Entry 9QQN (X-ray diffraction, 2.55 A resolution); this record covers chains A and D of the 4 polymer chains in the assembly.

[Chain A]
Protein: Pre-glycoprotein polyprotein GP complex
From: Mammarenavirus juninense
UniProtKB: C1K9J9 (C1K9J9_JUNIN); residues 1-416 here = UniProt positions 1-416
Chain sequence (454 residues; row label = number of the first residue in the row):
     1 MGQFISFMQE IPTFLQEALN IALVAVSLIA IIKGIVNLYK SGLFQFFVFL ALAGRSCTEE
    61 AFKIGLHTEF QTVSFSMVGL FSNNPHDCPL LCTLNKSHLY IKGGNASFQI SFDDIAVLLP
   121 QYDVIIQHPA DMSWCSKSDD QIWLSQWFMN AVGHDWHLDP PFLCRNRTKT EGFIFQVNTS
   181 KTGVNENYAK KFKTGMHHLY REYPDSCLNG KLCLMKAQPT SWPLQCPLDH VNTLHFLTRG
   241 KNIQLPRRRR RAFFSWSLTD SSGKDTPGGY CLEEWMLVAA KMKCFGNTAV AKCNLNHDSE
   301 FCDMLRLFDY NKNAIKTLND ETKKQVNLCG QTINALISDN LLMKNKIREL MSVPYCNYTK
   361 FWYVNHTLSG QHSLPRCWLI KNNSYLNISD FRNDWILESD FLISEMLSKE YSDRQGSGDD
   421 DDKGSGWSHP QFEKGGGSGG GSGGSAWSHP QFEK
Disordered / not traced: 1-59, 243-454
Disulfide bonds: Cys92-Cys226, Cys135-Cys164, Cys207-Cys213
Covalently attached groups: glycan linked to Asn95, Asn166; N-acetylglucosamine (NAG) linked to Asn178
Sequence notes: conflict Cys88 (Leu in C1K9J9), Arg249 (Ser in C1K9J9), Arg250 (Leu in C1K9J9), Arg251 (Lys in C1K9J9), Cys329 (Met in C1K9J9); expression tag (417-454)
From the paper describing this entry:
  - mutagenesis - E321P: unchanged expression

[Chain D]
Protein: Chains: D
From: Mus musculus
Chain sequence (242 residues; row label = number of the first residue in the row; numbers below 1 keep their minus sign (Glu-2 is residue -2)):
    -2 ETGQIQLVQS VETGGGLVRP GNSLKLSCVT SGFTFSNYQM HWLRQPPGKR LEWIAVITVK
    58 SDNYGANYVE SVKGRFAISR DDSKSSVYLE MNRLREEDTA TYFCSRSGIY DGYYAYAMDY
   118 WGQGTSVTVS SATTKGPSVY PLAPGSAAQT NSMVTLGCLV KGYFPEPVTV TWNSGSLSSG
   178 VHTFPAVLQS DLYTLSSSVT VPSSTWPSQT VTCNVAHPAS STKVDKKIVP RDCGTKHHHH
   238 HH
Disordered / not traced: -2, 145-148, 229-239
Disulfide bonds: Cys25-Cys101, Cys155-Cys210

[How chain A and chain D interact]
Residue-residue contacts - 17 pairs, chain A then chain D:
  Ser111(A) with Tyr110(D), hydrogen bond
  Asp113(A) with Tyr110(D), hydrogen bond
  Ile115(A) with Asp108(D)
  Val117(A) with Tyr110(D), hydrophobic
  Lys137(A) with Asp59(D), salt bridge
  Thr168(A) with Asn64(D), hydrogen bond (backbone-side chain)
  Lys169(A) with Asn64(D)
  Thr170(A) with Gln36(D), hydrogen bond (backbone-side chain); Val53(D); Asn64(D), hydrogen bond; Tyr113(D), hydrogen bond
  Glu171(A) with Gln36(D), hydrogen bond (backbone-side chain); Tyr111(D); Tyr113(D), hydrogen bond (backbone-side chain)
  Lys216(A) with Tyr110(D)
  Gln218(A) with Gly109(D), hydrogen bond (side chain-backbone); Tyr110(D)
Interface residues without a listed pair, chain A (13 interface residues in all): Arg165, Ile174
Interface residues without a listed pair, chain D (11 interface residues in all): Thr55, Gly62

[In short]
13 residues of chain A and 11 residues of chain D are in contact, with 9 hydrogen bonds and 1 salt bridge.
Polar contacts include Lys137(A)-Asp59(D), Ser111(A)-Tyr110(D) and Asp113(A)-Tyr110(D). N-acetylglucosamine is
covalently linked to Asn178(A). From the paper: E321P of chain A leaves expression unchanged.
Here chain A is Pre-glycoprotein polyprotein GP complex (Mammarenavirus juninense) and chain D is Chains: D
(Mus musculus). Entry 9QQN (Junin virus GP1-GP2 heterodimer in complex with Fab of JUN1) was determined by
X-ray diffraction, deposited together with 9GHI and 9GHJ.
